5CGO - chains A and B of the 4 polymer chains in the assembly; structure by X-ray diffraction, 1.50 A resolution.

[Chain A (and B)]
Molecule: ACPC-13 derivative of Ala-Magainin 2
Notes: chain B of this document is another copy of the same molecule, construct and numbering; everything in this record applies to it too
Chain sequence (23 residues; row label = number of the first residue in the row):
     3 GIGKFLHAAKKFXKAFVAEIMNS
Modified residues: XCP ((1S,2S)-2-aminocyclopentanecarboxylic acid) at position 15
From the paper describing this entry:
  - self-association interface (contacts with another copy of this molecule): Phe7, Phe14, Phe18

[Interface between chain A and chain B]
Pairs across the interface - 14 pairs, chain A then chain B:
  Phe7(A) - Phe14(B)  hydrophobic
  Phe7(A) - Phe18(B)  hydrophobic
  Ala10(A) - Phe14(B)  hydrophobic
  Ala11(A) - Phe14(B)  hydrophobic
  Phe14(A) - Phe7(B)  hydrophobic
  Phe14(A) - Ala10(B)  hydrophobic
  Phe14(A) - Ala11(B)  hydrophobic
  Phe14(A) - Phe14(B)  hydrophobic
  Ala17(A) - Lys6(B)
  Ala17(A) - Phe7(B)  hydrophobic
  Phe18(A) - Phe7(B)  hydrophobic
  Ala20(A) - Lys6(B)
  Glu21(A) - Ile4(B)
  Glu21(A) - Phe7(B)
Also at the interface, not in a pair above, chain A (11 interface residues in all): Gly3, Lys6, Lys13
Also at the interface, not in a pair above, chain B (11 interface residues in all): Gly3, Lys13, Ala17, Glu21

[In short]
The chain A/chain B interface involves 11 residues from each chain. The paper reports a self-association
interface involving Phe7(A), Phe14(A) and Phe18(A).
Both chains are ACPC-13 derivative of Ala-Magainin 2. Entry 5CGO (Structure of quasiracemic Ala-Magainin 2
with a beta amino acid substitution at position 13) was determined by X-ray diffraction, deposited together
with 5CGN.
